PDB entry 5XMK | electron microscopy, 4.18 A resolution (low resolution: residue-level contacts below are approximate; hydrogen-bond / salt-bridge calls are withheld) | chains E and M of the 14 polymer chains in the assembly

Chain E:
Molecule: Vacuolar protein sorting-associated protein 4
Organism: Saccharomyces cerevisiae (strain ATCC 204508 / S288c)
UniProt: P52917 (VPS4_YEAST); numbering as in UniProt (aligned over 1-437)
Amino-acid sequence (437 residues; each row starts with the number of its first residue):
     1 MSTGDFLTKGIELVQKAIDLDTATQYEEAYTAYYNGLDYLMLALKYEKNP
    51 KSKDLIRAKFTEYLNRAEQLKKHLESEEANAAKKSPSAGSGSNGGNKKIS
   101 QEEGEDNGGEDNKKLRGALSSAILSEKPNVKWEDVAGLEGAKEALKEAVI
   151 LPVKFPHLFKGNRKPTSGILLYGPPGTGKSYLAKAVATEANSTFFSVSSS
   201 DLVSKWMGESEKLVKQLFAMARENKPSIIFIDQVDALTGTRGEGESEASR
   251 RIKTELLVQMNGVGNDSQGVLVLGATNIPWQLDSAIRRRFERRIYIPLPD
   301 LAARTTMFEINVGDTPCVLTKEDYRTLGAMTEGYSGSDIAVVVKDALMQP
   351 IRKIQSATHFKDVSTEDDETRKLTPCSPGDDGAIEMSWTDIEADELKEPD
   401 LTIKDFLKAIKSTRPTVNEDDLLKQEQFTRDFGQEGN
Not modelled in the structure: 1-118
Sequence notes: engineered mutation Gln233 (Glu in P52917)
UniProt features mapped onto this chain:
  - binding site (ATP): Gly173 to Ser180
  - mutagenesis: Leu64 (L64D: Inhibits membrane protein sorting to the vacuole), Lys179 (K179A: No ATP hydrolysis. Missorting of vacuolar proteins), Gln216 (Q216A: Abolishes oligomerization)
Ligand contacts:
  - ATP (adenosine-5'-triphosphate), molecule 1: Asp134, Val135, Ala136, Pro174, Pro175, Gly176, Thr177, Gly178, Lys179, Ser180, Tyr181, Gln233, Asn277, Met307, Gly336, Ser337, Ala340
  - ATP, molecule 2: Asn261, Asn265, Arg289
What the authors report for this chain:
  - mutagenesis - R325A: decreased catalytic activity on Vta1
  - mutagenesis - R325A: unchanged catalytic activity
  - mutagenesis - E233Q: abolished catalytic activity on ATP (citing earlier work)
  - mutagenesis - R289A: decreased binding to ATP
  - mutagenesis - N261A/N265A, R289A: decreased catalytic activity on ATP
  - catalytic residues: Arg289

Chain M:
Molecule: Vacuolar protein sorting-associated protein VTA1
Organism: Saccharomyces cerevisiae (strain ATCC 204508 / S288c)
UniProt: Q06263 (VTA1_YEAST); residues 0-329 here correspond to UniProt positions 1-330 (UniProt number = residue number + 1)
Amino-acid sequence (330 residues; numbered 0 to 329; the number before each row is that of its first residue; numbering starts at 0):
     0 MASNAARVVATAKDFDKVGLGIIGYYLQLYAVELILSEEDRSQEMTALAT
    50 ELLDTIEAFKKEIGGESEAEDSDKSLHVMNTLIHDQEKAKIYMLNFTMSL
   100 YNEKLKQLKDGPWDVMLKRSLWCCIDLFSCILHLWKENISETSTNSLQKR
   150 IKYCKIYLSKLAKGEIGSSDEKTLDYADFADDSEEIKDEDVDHQTSDLEN
   200 NNNDKVEGLAPKDQTTSYEPVDEVPEFIDDADSVNEEEQTVDKNEDAITK
   250 DEQQVVKKEVDLTRPSAPSEPAAAEHKSYTKDELTKIMDRASKIEQIQKL
   300 AKYAISALNYEDLPTAKDELTKALDLLNSI
Not modelled in the structure: 0-275
UniProt features mapped onto this chain:
  - region: Ser36 to Glu67 (Interaction with VSP60)
  - modified residue: Ser182 (Phosphoserine), Thr194 (Phosphothreonine), Ser232 (Phosphoserine)

Chain E / chain M interface:
Contacting residue pairs (14):
  Glu133(E) - Tyr309(M)
  Leu138(E) - Lys298(M)
  Leu138(E) - Tyr302(M)
  Glu139(E) - Ser305(M)
  Glu143(E) - Lys301(M)
  Asp300(E) - Tyr302(M)
  Thr305(E) - Asp311(M)
  Thr306(E) - Tyr309(M)
  Glu309(E) - Tyr309(M)
  Glu309(E) - Asp311(M)
  Arg325(E) - Glu310(M)
  Arg325(E) - Asp311(M)
  Arg325(E) - Leu312(M)
  Arg325(E) - Pro313(M)
Interface residues without a listed pair, chain E (11 interface residues in all): Leu301, Ala302
Interface residues without a listed pair, chain M (11 interface residues in all): Thr314, Glu318

Summary:
The chain E/chain M interface involves 11 residues from each chain. Bound to chain E: ATP. From UniProt: 8
ATP-binding residues and 3 mutagenesis sites on chain E. The paper reports the catalytic residue Arg289(E);
N261A/N265A and R289A of chain E reduce catalytic activity on ATP; 4 substitutions were tested in all.
Chain E is Vacuolar protein sorting-associated protein 4 and chain M is Vacuolar protein sorting-associated
protein VTA1, both from Saccharomyces cerevisiae (strain ATCC 204508 / S288c); the structure, Cryo-EM
structure of the ATP-bound Vps4 mutant-E233Q complex with Vta1 (masked), was determined by electron microscopy
together with 5XMI from the same study.
